Entry 7MT2 (electron microscopy, 2.76 A resolution); this record covers chains A and Q of the 54 polymer chains in the assembly.

Chain A:
Molecule: 23S rRNA
From: Mycobacterium tuberculosis H37Rv
Sequence (3138 nucleotides; each row starts with the number of its first residue):
     1 UUGUAAGUGU CUAAGGGCGC AUGGUGGAUG CCUUGGCAUC GAGAGCCGAU GAAGGACGUG
    61 GGAGGCUGCG AUAUGCCUCG GGGAGCUGUC AACCGAGCGU GGAUCCGAGG AUUUCCGAAU
   121 GGGGAAACCC AGCACGAGUG AUGUCGUGCU ACCCGCAUCU GAAUAUAUAG GGUGCGGGAG
   181 GGAACGCGGG GAAGUGAAAC AUCUCAGUAC CCGUAGGAGG AGAAAACAAU UGUGAUUCCG
   241 CAAGUAGUGG CGAGCGAACG CGGAACAGGC UAAACCGCAC GCAUGGGUAA CCGGGUAGGG
   301 GUUGUGUGUG CGGGGUUGUG GGAGGAUAUG UCUCAGCGCU ACCCGGCUGA GAGGCAGUCA
   361 GAAAGUGUCG UGGUUAGCGG AAGUGGCCUG GGAUGGUCUG CCGUAGACGG UGAGAGCCCG
   421 GUACGCGAAA ACCCGGCACC UGCCUAGUAU CAAUUCCCGA GUAGCAGCGG GCCCGUGGAA
   481 UCCGCUGUGA AUCCGCCGGG ACCACCCGGU AAGCCUAAAU ACUCCUCGAU GACCGAUAGC
   541 GGAUUAGUAC CGUGAGGGAA UGGUGAAAAG UACCCCGGGA GGGGAGUGAA AGAGUACCUG
   601 AAACCGUGUG CCUACAAUCC GUCAGAGCCU CCUUUUCCUC UCCGGAGGAG GGUGGUGAUG
   661 GCGUGCCUUU UGAAGAAUGA GCCUGCGAGU CAGGGACAUG UCGCAAGGUU AACCCGUGUG
   721 GGGUAGCCGC AGCGAAAGCG AGUCUGAAUA GGGCGACCCA CACGCGCAUA CGCGCGUGUG
   781 AAUAGUGGCG UGUUCUGGAC CCGAAGCGGA GUGAUCUACC CAUGGCCAGG GUGAAGCGCG
   841 GGUAAGACCG CGUGGAGGCC CGAACCCACU UAGGUUGAAG ACUGAGGGGA UGAGCUGUGG
   901 GUAGGGGUGA AAGGCCAAUC AAACUCCGUG AUAGCUGGUU CUCCCCGAAA UGCAUUUAGG
   961 UGCAGCGUUG CGUGGUUCAC CGCGGAGGUA GAGCUACUGG AUGGCCGAUG GGCCCUACUA
  1021 GGUUACUGAC GUCAGCCAAA CUCCGAAUGC CGUGGUGUAA AGCGUGGCAG UGAGACGGCG
  1081 GGGGAUAAGC UCCGUACGUC GAAAGGGAAA CAGCCCAGAU CGCCGGCUAA GGCCCCCAAG
  1141 CGUGUGCUAA GUGGGAAAGG AUGUGCAGUC GCAAAGACAA CCAGGAGGUU GGCUUAGAAG
  1201 CAGCCACCCU UGAAAGAGUG CGUAAUAGCU CACUGGUCAA GUGAUUGUGC GCCGAUAAUG
  1261 UAGCGGGGCU CAAGCACACC GCCGAAGCCG CGGCACAUCC ACCUUGUGGU GGGUGUGGGU
  1321 AGGGGAGCGU CCCUCAUUCA GCGAAGCCAC CGGGUGACCG GUGGUGGAGG GUGGGGGAGU
  1381 GAGAAUGCAG GCAUGAGUAG CGACAAGGCA AGUGAGAACC UUGCCCGCCG AAAGACCAAG
  1441 GGUUCCUGGG CCAGGCCAGU CCGCCCAGGG UGAGUCGGGA CCUAAGGCGA GGCCGACAGG
  1501 CGUAGUCGAU GGACAACGGG UUGAUAUUCC CGUACCCGUG UGUGGGCGCC CGUGACGAAU
  1561 CAGCGGUACU AACCACCCAA AACCGGAUCG AUCACUCCCC UUCGGGGGUG UGGAGUUCUG
  1621 GGGCUGCGUG GGAACUUCGC UGGUAGUAGU CAAGCGAAGG GGUGACGCAG GAAGGUAGCC
  1681 GUACCAGUCA GUGGUAACAC UGGGGCAAGC CGGUAGGGAG AGCGAUAGGC AAAUCCGUCG
  1741 CUCACUAAUC CUGAGAGGUG ACGCAUAGCC GGUUGAGGCG AAUUCGGUGA UCCUCUGCUG
  1801 CCAAGAAAAG CCUCUAGCGA GCACACACAC GGCCCGUACC CCAAACCGAC ACAGGUGGUC
  1861 AGGUAGAGCA UACCAAGGCG UACGAGAUAA CUAUGGUUAA GGAACUCGGC AAAAUGCCCC
  1921 CGUAACUUCG GGAGAAGGGG GACCGGAAUA UCGUGAACAC CCUUGCGGUG GGAGCGGGAU
  1981 CCGGUCGCAG AAACCAGUGA GGAGCGACUG UUUACUAAAA ACACAGGUCC GUGCGAAGUC
  2041 GCAAGACGAU GUAUACGGAC UGACGCCUGC CCGGUGCUGG AAGGUUAAGA GGACCCGUUA
  2101 ACCCGCAAGG GUGAAGCGGA GAAUUUAAGC CCCAGUAAAC GGCGGUGGUA ACUAUAACCA
  2161 UCCUAAGGUA GCGAAAUUCC UUGUCGGGUA AGUUCCGACC UGCACGAAUG GCGUAACGAC
  2221 UUCUCAACUG UCUCAACCAU AGACUCGGCG AAAUUGCACU ACGAGUAAAG AUGCUCGUUA
  2281 CGCGCGGCAG GACGAAAAGA CCCCGGGACC UUCACUACAA CUUGGUAUUG AUGUUCGGUA
  2341 CGGUUUGUGU AGGAUAGGUG GGAGACUGUG AAACCUCGAC GCCAGUUGGG GCGGAGUCGU
  2401 UGUUGAAAUA CCACUCUGAU CGUAUUGGGC AUCUAACCUC GAACCCUGAA UCGGGUUUAG
  2461 GGACAGUGCC UGGCGGGUAG UUUAACUGGG GCGGUUGCCU CCUAAAAUGU AACGGAGGCG
  2521 CCCAAAGGUU CCCUCAACCU GGACGGCAAU CAGGUGGCGA GUGUAAAUGC ACAAGGGAGC
  2581 UUGACUGCGA GACUUACAAG UCAAGCAGGG ACGAAAGUCG GGAUUAGUGA UCCGGCACCC
  2641 CCGAGUGGAA GGGGUGUCGC UCAACGGAUA AAAGGUACCC CGGGGAUAAC AGGCUGAUCU
  2701 UCCCCAAGAG UCCAUAUCGA CGGGAUGGUU UGGCACCUCG AUGUCGGCUC GUCGCAUCCU
  2761 GGGGCUGGAG CAGGUCCCAA GGGUUGGGCU GUUCGCCCAU UAAAGCGGCA CGCGAGCUGG
  2821 GUUUAGAACG UCGUGAGACA GUUCGGUCUC UAUCCGCCGC GCGCGUCAGA AACUUGAGGA
  2881 AACCUGUCCC UAGUACGAGA GGACCGGGAC GGACGAACCU CUGGUGCACC AGUUGUCCCG
  2941 CCAGGGGCAC CGCUGGAUAG CCACGUUCGG UCAGGAUAAC CGCUGAAAGC AUCUAAGCGG
  3001 GAAACCUUCU CCAAGAUCAG GUUUCUCACC CACUUGGUGG GAUAAGGCCC CCCGCAGAAC
  3061 ACGGGUUCAA UAGGUCAGAC CUGGAAGCUC AGUAAUGGGU GUAGGGAACU GGUGCUAACC
  3121 GGCCGAAAAC UUACAACA
Not modelled in the structure: 1-4, 1013-1022, 3133-3138
Modified / non-standard residues: 5MU (5-methyluridine 5'-monophosphate) at position 2177; OMG (o2'-methylguanosine-5'-monophosphate) at position 2489; OMG (o2'-methylguanosine-5'-monophosphate) at position 2791
Metal / ion sites: Mg2+ site 1: C31, G1370; Mg2+ site 2: C46, G217; Mg2+ site 3 near G60 (its only coordinating residue here); Mg2+ site 4 near U72 (its only coordinating residue here); Mg2+ site 5 near U120 (its only coordinating residue here); Mg2+ site 6: A162, U166; Mg2+ site 7: G194, U2481; Mg2+ site 8: A199, C200; Mg2+ site 9 near G220 (its only coordinating residue here); Mg2+ site 10 near C251 (its only coordinating residue here); Mg2+ site 11: G379, G421; Mg2+ site 12: U411, A415; 151 more Mg2+ sites not listed
Residues lining bound ligands: N-formylmethionine (FME): G2299, A2300, C2301, A2689, U2744, U2823

Chain Q:
Molecule: 50S ribosomal protein L20
From: Mycobacterium tuberculosis (strain ATCC 25618 / H37Rv)
Reference sequence: P9WHC5 (RL20_MYCTU); residues 1-129 here = UniProt positions 1-129
Sequence (129 residues; each row starts with the number of its first residue):
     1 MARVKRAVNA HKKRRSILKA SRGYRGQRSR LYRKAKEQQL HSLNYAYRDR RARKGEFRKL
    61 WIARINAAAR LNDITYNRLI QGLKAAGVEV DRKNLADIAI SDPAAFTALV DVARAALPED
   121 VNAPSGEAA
Not modelled in the structure: 1, 126-129

Chain A / chain Q interface:
Pairs across the interface (152):
  G17(A) with Arg25(Q), hydrogen bond to the sugar
  C18(A) with Gly23(Q), hydrogen bond to the phosphate; Tyr24(Q), sugar contact; Arg25(Q), phosphate contact; Gly26(Q), hydrogen bond to the phosphate; Arg30(Q), salt bridge to the phosphate
  G19(A) with Arg22(Q), phosphate contact; Gly23(Q), hydrogen bond to the phosphate
  C20(A) with Arg22(Q), salt bridge to the phosphate
  U29(A) with Lys5(Q), salt bridge to the phosphate; Ala7(Q), sugar contact
  C533(A) with Ala2(Q), phosphate contact
  C534(A) with Ala2(Q), hydrogen bond to the phosphate; Arg3(Q), hydrogen bond to the phosphate
  G535(A) with Arg3(Q), salt bridge to the phosphate
  A538(A) with Arg3(Q), hydrogen bond to the sugar
  A603(A) with Leu31(Q), phosphate contact
  C619(A) with Arg28(Q), base contact
  C620(A) with Arg25(Q), sugar contact; Arg28(Q), sugar contact; Gln38(Q), hydrogen bond to the phosphate; Tyr45(Q), hydrogen bond to the phosphate
  G621(A) with Tyr24(Q), sugar contact; Arg25(Q), hydrogen bond to the phosphate; Gln38(Q), hydrogen bond to the sugar; Ser42(Q), hydrogen bond to the sugar; Tyr45(Q), base contact
  U622(A) with Tyr24(Q), hydrogen bond to the phosphate; Ser42(Q), sugar contact; Tyr45(Q), hydrogen bond to the sugar; Ala46(Q), sugar contact; Asp49(Q), hydrogen bond to the sugar
  C623(A) with Asp49(Q), sugar contact; Arg53(Q), hydrogen bond to the phosphate
  A624(A) with Arg53(Q), salt bridge to the phosphate; Phe57(Q), sugar contact
  G661(A) with Asp49(Q), base contact; Glu56(Q), sugar contact
  C662(A) with Arg48(Q), hydrogen bond to the base
  G663(A) with Tyr45(Q), hydrogen bond to the sugar; Arg48(Q), sugar contact
  G665(A) with Glu37(Q), hydrogen bond to the base; His41(Q), hydrogen bond to the phosphate
  C666(A) with Glu37(Q), sugar contact; His41(Q), salt bridge to the phosphate
  A680(A) with Arg33(Q), sugar contact
  C682(A) with Leu31(Q), sugar contact; Arg33(Q), salt bridge to the phosphate; Lys34(Q), salt bridge to the phosphate
  C683(A) with Leu31(Q), sugar contact; Tyr32(Q), phosphate contact; Arg33(Q), salt bridge to the phosphate
  U684(A) with His11(Q), phosphate contact; Arg14(Q), salt bridge to the phosphate
  G685(A) with Ala7(Q), phosphate contact; His11(Q), salt bridge to the phosphate; Arg14(Q), salt bridge to the phosphate
  C686(A) with Lys5(Q), phosphate contact; Arg6(Q), salt bridge to the phosphate
  G687(A) with Arg6(Q), base contact
  C941(A) with Lys13(Q), phosphate contact
  A1119(A) with Tyr47(Q), hydrogen bond to the sugar; Arg51(Q), hydrogen bond to the sugar
  C1121(A) with Tyr47(Q), hydrogen bond to the phosphate; Arg51(Q), salt bridge to the phosphate
  G1122(A) with Arg50(Q), salt bridge to the phosphate; Arg51(Q), salt bridge to the phosphate
  C1123(A) with Arg50(Q), phosphate contact; Arg53(Q), salt bridge to the phosphate; Lys54(Q), salt bridge to the phosphate
  C1124(A) with Arg53(Q), salt bridge to the phosphate; Lys54(Q), salt bridge to the phosphate; Phe57(Q), stacking on the base; Trp61(Q), base contact; Lys93(Q), sugar contact
  G1125(A) with Asp91(Q), phosphate contact; Lys93(Q), salt bridge to the phosphate
  G1126(A) with Arg58(Q), salt bridge to the phosphate; Asp91(Q), phosphate contact; Arg92(Q), salt bridge to the phosphate
  C1127(A) with Arg58(Q), salt bridge to the phosphate; Lys84(Q), salt bridge to the phosphate; Arg92(Q), salt bridge to the phosphate
  A1138(A) with Lys59(Q), sugar contact; Ile62(Q), phosphate contact
  A1139(A) with Ile62(Q), sugar contact; Ala63(Q), phosphate contact; Asn66(Q), hydrogen bond to the phosphate; Tyr76(Q), sugar contact
  G1140(A) with Asn66(Q), hydrogen bond to the phosphate; Arg70(Q), salt bridge to the phosphate; Thr75(Q), phosphate contact; Tyr76(Q), phosphate contact; Asn77(Q), hydrogen bond to the phosphate; Arg78(Q), base contact
  C1141(A) with Arg70(Q), salt bridge to the phosphate
  G1142(A) with Asn122(Q), base contact
  U1143(A) with Asn122(Q), sugar contact
  C1279(A) with Asn122(Q), hydrogen bond to the sugar; Pro124(Q), phosphate contact
  C1280(A) with Arg78(Q), hydrogen bond to the sugar; Val121(Q), hydrogen bond to the sugar; Asn122(Q), sugar contact; Ala123(Q), sugar contact; Pro124(Q), sugar contact
  G1281(A) with Asn77(Q), hydrogen bond to the sugar; Arg78(Q), sugar contact; Gln81(Q), sugar contact
  C1282(A) with Tyr76(Q), sugar contact; Asn77(Q), sugar contact; Ile80(Q), sugar contact
  C1283(A) with Arg58(Q), salt bridge to the phosphate; Ile62(Q), phosphate contact; Tyr76(Q), phosphate contact; Arg92(Q), salt bridge to the phosphate
  G1284(A) with Arg58(Q), salt bridge to the phosphate; Ile62(Q), phosphate contact
  A1286(A) with Tyr47(Q), base contact; Arg48(Q), base contact; Arg51(Q), phosphate contact
  G1329(A) with Asn9(Q), hydrogen bond to the sugar; Lys12(Q), hydrogen bond to the phosphate
  U1330(A) with Val4(Q), base contact; Asn9(Q), sugar contact; Lys12(Q), salt bridge to the phosphate
  C1331(A) with Val4(Q), sugar contact
  C1347(A) with Arg15(Q), salt bridge to the phosphate
  C1348(A) with Arg15(Q), salt bridge to the phosphate
  C1350(A) with Arg22(Q), salt bridge to the phosphate
  C1358(A) with Lys13(Q), phosphate contact
  C1359(A) with Lys12(Q), salt bridge to the phosphate
  G1377(A) with Ala2(Q), base contact
  G1379(A) with Ala2(Q), hydrogen bond to the sugar; Arg3(Q), sugar contact; Val4(Q), sugar contact
  G1381(A) with Arg6(Q), sugar contact; Asn9(Q), hydrogen bond to the base
  A1382(A) with Arg6(Q), salt bridge to the phosphate; Ala10(Q), phosphate contact; Lys13(Q), salt bridge to the phosphate
  G1383(A) with Arg14(Q), salt bridge to the phosphate; Tyr32(Q), phosphate contact; Arg33(Q), hydrogen bond to the base; Lys36(Q), salt bridge to the phosphate; Glu37(Q), hydrogen bond to the base
  G2256(A) with Arg28(Q), base contact; Lys34(Q), hydrogen bond to the sugar
  C2257(A) with Gln27(Q), hydrogen bond to the phosphate; Arg28(Q), hydrogen bond to the sugar
  A2258(A) with Gly26(Q), phosphate contact; Gln27(Q), hydrogen bond to the phosphate
  C2259(A) with Arg25(Q), salt bridge to the phosphate
Also at the interface, not in a pair above, chain A (74 interface residues in all): G30, C604, U656, U1128, G1346, A1378, U1380
Also at the interface, not in a pair above, chain Q (66 interface residues in all): Val8, Lys19, Ser29, Ser125

Summary:
Chain A and chain Q form an interface of 74 and 66 residues respectively, with 40 hydrogen bonds, 41 salt
bridges and 1 aromatic stacking contact. Polar contacts include C662(A)-Arg48(Q), G665(A)-Glu37(Q) and
G1381(A)-Asn9(Q). Ligands of chain A: N-formylmethionine.
Chain A is 23S rRNA (Mycobacterium tuberculosis H37Rv) and chain Q is 50S ribosomal protein L20 (Mycobacterium
tuberculosis (strain ATCC 25618 / H37Rv)); the structure, Mtb 70S initiation complex, was determined by
electron microscopy (same publication as 7MSC, 7MSH, 7MSM, 7MSZ, 7MT3 and 7MT7).
